7E8S - chains E and G of the 22 polymer chains in the assembly; structure by electron microscopy, 4.36 A resolution (low resolution: residue-level contacts below are approximate; hydrogen-bond / salt-bridge calls are withheld).

== Chain E ==
Molecule: Trafficking protein particle complex subunit 23
Organism: Saccharomyces cerevisiae (strain ATCC 204508 / S288c)
UniProt: Q03784 (TRS23_YEAST); residue numbers follow UniProt; this construct covers 1-219
Amino-acid sequence (219 residues; row label = number of the first residue in the row):
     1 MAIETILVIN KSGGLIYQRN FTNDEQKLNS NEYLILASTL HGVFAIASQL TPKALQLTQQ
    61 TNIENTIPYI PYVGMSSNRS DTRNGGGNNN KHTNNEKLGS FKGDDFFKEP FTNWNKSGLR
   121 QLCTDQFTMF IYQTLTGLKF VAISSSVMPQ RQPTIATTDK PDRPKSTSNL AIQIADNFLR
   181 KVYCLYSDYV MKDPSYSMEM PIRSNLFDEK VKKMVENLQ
Unresolved in the structure: 55-64, 76-103, 149-168

== Chain G ==
Molecule: Trafficking protein particle complex subunit 31
Organism: Saccharomyces cerevisiae (strain ATCC 204508 / S288c)
UniProt: Q03337 (TRS31_YEAST); numbering as in UniProt (aligned over 1-283)
Amino-acid sequence (283 residues; numbered 1 to 283; the number before each row is that of its first residue):
     1 MSQRIIQPSA SDQQFPGKSD GYEYTVGPKQ AITSEASTTY IPSRIYSESL LFKRQEASLS
    61 AMAFLFQEMI SQLHRTCKTA GDFETKLSDY GHNIGIRLLE LLNFRASSSP SSLPRASAFL
   121 SQNESSSKLS NASNSPGMLA NSSTATSASA NERLQEKQTE SLSNYITKMR RRDLKILDIL
   181 QFIHGTLWSY LFNHVSDDLV KSSERDNEYM IVDNFPTLTQ FIPGENVSCE YFVCGIIKGF
   241 LFNAGFPCGV TAHRMPQGGH SQRTVYLIQF DRQVLDREGL RFG
Unresolved in the structure: 1-24, 109-162, 283
Differences from the reference sequence: conflict Ser108 (Val in Q03337)

== How chain E and chain G interact ==
Contacting residue pairs - 15 pairs, chain E then chain G:
  Asp188(E) - Phe221(G)
  Met191(E) - Phe64(G)
  Lys192(E) - Ser60(G)
  Lys192(E) - Phe64(G)
  Lys192(E) - Gln67(G)
  Lys192(E) - Phe221(G)
  Asp193(E) - Phe221(G)
  Asp193(E) - Ile222(G)
  Asp193(E) - Pro223(G)
  Pro194(E) - Gln67(G)
  Pro194(E) - Ile222(G)
  Ser204(E) - Pro223(G)
  Asn205(E) - Pro223(G)
  Asn205(E) - Gly224(G)
  Leu206(E) - Gln220(G)
Also at the interface, not in a pair above, chain E (9 interface residues in all): Tyr189
Also at the interface, not in a pair above, chain G (11 interface residues in all): Ile70, Ser71, Glu225

== Summary ==
The interface between chain E and chain G involves 9 residues on one side and 11 on the other.
Here chain E is Trafficking protein particle complex subunit 23 and chain G is Trafficking protein particle
complex subunit 31, both from Saccharomyces cerevisiae (strain ATCC 204508 / S288c). Entry 7E8S (Intact
TRAPPII (state I)) was determined by electron microscopy, deposited together with 7E2C, 7E2D, 7E8T, 7E93, 7E94
and 7EA3.
